3RZD - chains A and T of the 12 polymer chains in the assembly; structure by X-ray diffraction, 3.30 A resolution.

[Chain A]
Name: DNA-directed RNA polymerase II subunit RPB1
Organism: Saccharomyces cerevisiae
Notes: EC 2.7.7.6
UniProtKB: P04050 (RPB1_YEAST); residue numbers follow UniProt; this construct covers 1-1733
Amino-acid sequence (1733 residues; row label = number of the first residue in the row):
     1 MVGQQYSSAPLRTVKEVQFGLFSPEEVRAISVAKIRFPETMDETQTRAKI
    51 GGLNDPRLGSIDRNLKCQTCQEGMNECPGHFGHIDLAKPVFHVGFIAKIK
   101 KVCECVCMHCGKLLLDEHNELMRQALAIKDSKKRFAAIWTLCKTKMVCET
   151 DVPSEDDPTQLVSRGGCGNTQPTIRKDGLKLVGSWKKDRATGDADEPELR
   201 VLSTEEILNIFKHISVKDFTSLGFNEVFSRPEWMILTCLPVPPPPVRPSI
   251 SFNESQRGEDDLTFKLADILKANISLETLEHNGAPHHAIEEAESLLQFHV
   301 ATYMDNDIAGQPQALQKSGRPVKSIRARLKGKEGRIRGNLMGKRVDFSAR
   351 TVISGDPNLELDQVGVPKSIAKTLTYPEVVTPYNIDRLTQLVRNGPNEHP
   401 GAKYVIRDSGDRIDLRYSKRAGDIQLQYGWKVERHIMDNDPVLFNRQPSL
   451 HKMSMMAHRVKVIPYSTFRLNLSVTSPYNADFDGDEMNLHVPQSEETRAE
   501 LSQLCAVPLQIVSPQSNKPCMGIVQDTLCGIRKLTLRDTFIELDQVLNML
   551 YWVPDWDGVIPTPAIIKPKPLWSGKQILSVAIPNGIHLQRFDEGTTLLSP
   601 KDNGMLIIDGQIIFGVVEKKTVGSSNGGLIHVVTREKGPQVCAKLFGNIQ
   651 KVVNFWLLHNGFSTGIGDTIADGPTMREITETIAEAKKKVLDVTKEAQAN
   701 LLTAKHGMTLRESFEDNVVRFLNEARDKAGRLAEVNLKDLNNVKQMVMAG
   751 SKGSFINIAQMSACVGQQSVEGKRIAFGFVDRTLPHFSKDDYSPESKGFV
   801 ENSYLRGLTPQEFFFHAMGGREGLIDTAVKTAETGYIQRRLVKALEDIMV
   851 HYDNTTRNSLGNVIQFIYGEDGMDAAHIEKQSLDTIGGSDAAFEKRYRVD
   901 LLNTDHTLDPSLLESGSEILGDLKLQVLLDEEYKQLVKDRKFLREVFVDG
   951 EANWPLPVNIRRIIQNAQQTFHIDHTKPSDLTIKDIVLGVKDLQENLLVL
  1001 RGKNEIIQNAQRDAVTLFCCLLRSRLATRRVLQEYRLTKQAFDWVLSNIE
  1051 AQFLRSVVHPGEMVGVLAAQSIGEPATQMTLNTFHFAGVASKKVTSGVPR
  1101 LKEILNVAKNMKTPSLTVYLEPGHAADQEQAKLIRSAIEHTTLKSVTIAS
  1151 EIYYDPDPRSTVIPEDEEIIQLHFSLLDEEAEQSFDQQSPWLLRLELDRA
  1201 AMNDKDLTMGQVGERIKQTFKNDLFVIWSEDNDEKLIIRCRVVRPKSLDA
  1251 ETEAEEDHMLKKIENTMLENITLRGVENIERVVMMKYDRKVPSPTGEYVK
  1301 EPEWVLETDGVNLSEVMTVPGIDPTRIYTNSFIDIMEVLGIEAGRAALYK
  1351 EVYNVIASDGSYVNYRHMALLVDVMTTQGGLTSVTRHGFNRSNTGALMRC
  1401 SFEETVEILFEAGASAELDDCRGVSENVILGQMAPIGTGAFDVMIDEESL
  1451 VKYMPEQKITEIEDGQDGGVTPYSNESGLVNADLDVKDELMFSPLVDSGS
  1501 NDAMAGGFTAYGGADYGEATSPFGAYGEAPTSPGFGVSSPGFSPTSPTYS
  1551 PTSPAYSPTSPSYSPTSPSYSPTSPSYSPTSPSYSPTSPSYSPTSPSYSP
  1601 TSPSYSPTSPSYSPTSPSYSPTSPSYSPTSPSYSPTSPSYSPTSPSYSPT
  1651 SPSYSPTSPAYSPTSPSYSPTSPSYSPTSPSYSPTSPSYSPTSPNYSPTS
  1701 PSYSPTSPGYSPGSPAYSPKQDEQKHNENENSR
Not modelled in the structure: 1-2, 155-160, 187-198, 1177-1186, 1244-1253, 1446-1733
UniProt features mapped onto this chain:
  - region: Pro248 to Asp260 (Lid loop), Asn306 to Lys323 (Rudder loop), Pro810 to Glu822 (Bridging helix)
  - binding site (Zn(2+)): Cys67, Cys70, Cys77, His80, Cys107, Cys110, Cys148, Cys167
  - binding site (Mg(2+)): Asp481, Asp483, Asp485
  - modified residue: Thr1471 (Phosphothreonine)
  - cross-link (Glycyl lysine isopeptide (Lys-Gly)): Lys695 (interchain with G-Cter in ubiquitin), Lys1246 (interchain with G-Cter in ubiquitin), Lys1350 (interchain with G-Cter in ubiquitin)
  - natural variant: Ser1653 to Pro1659 (deletion: In strain: A364A)
  - mutagenesis: Lys1246 (K1246R: Impairs ubiquitination during transcription stress)
Bound ions: Zn2+ site 1: Cys67, Cys70, Cys77, His80; Zn2+ site 2: Cys107, Cys110, Cys148, Cys167; Mg2+: Asp481, Asp483, Asp485 (shared with 1 residue of chain R)

[Chain T]
Molecule: 29-nt DNA strand
Sequence (29 nucleotides; numbered 1 to 29; the number before each row is that of its first residue):
     1 CTACCGATAAGCAGACGATCCTCTCGATG
Not modelled in the structure: 1-15, 24-29

[How chain A and chain T interact]
Pairs across the interface (21; chain A residue first):
  Arg326(A) with DC16(T), phosphate contact
  Lys330(A) with DG17(T), salt bridge to the phosphate
  Lys332(A) with DT19(T), salt bridge to the phosphate; DC20(T), salt bridge to the phosphate
  Arg337(A) with DG17(T), phosphate contact; DA18(T), salt bridge to the phosphate
  Arg344(A) with DT22(T), salt bridge to the phosphate
  Arg350(A) with DC21(T), sugar contact
  Gln447(A) with DC20(T), sugar contact; DC21(T), sugar contact
  Thr831(A) with DT19(T), sugar contact
  Ala832(A) with DT19(T), base contact
  Gly835(A) with DT19(T), sugar contact
  Tyr836(A) with DG17(T), sugar contact; DA18(T), sugar contact
  Arg1386(A) with DC16(T), base contact; DG17(T), hydrogen bond to the sugar
  Glu1403(A) with DG17(T), phosphate contact
  Glu1404(A) with DC16(T), sugar contact; DG17(T), hydrogen bond to the phosphate
  Glu1407(A) with DC16(T), sugar contact
Interface residues without a listed pair, chain A (18 interface residues in all): Asp307, Pro448, Arg839

[In short]
18 residues of chain A face 7 of chain T across their interface, with 2 hydrogen bonds and 5 salt bridges.
Polar contacts include Arg1386(A)-DG17(T), Glu1404(A)-DG17(T) and Lys330(A)-DG17(T). Curated annotation
(UniProt) lists 8 Zn2+-binding residues, 3 Mg2+-binding residues and one mutagenesis site on chain A.
Here chain A is DNA-directed RNA polymerase II subunit RPB1 (Saccharomyces cerevisiae) and chain T is a 29-nt
DNA strand. Entry 3RZD (RNA Polymerase II Initiation Complex with a 5-nt RNA) was determined by X-ray
diffraction (same publication as 3RZO, 3S14, 3S15, 3S16, 3S17, 3S1M and 5 further entries).
